Entry 8ULT (electron microscopy, 3.80 A resolution); this record covers chains I and M of the 12 polymer chains in the assembly.

== Chain I ==
Protein: 04_A06 Fab Heavy Chain
Source organism: Homo sapiens
Notes: antibody fragment or engineered binder
Amino-acid sequence (245 residues; numbered 1 to 225 plus 20 insertion-coded residues; the number before each row is that of its first residue; a row labelled like 35A-35K holds insertion residues (35A, then the next letters in order)):
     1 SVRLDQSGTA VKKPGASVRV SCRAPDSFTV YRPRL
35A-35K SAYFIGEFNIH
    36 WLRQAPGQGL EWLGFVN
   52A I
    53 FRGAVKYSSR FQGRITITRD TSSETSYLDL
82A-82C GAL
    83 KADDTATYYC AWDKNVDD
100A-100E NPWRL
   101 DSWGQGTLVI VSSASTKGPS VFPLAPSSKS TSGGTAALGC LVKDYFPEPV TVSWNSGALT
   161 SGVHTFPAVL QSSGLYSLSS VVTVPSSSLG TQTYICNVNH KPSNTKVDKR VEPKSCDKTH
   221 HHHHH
Unresolved in the structure: 1, 114-225
Cystine bridges: Cys-22/Cys-92

== Chain M ==
Protein: 04_A06 Fab Light Chain
Source organism: Homo sapiens
Notes: antibody fragment or engineered binder
Amino-acid sequence (211 residues; row label = number of the first residue in the row; note: 4 numbers in that range are skipped by the numbering (no residue carries them; nothing is unmodelled there)):
     1 YIQVTQSPSS LSASIGDTIT VACEVSQDVG WAVNWYHQRP GRPPYNLIYT AHNLAPGVAS
    61 RFRGSRVGTY FTLTINNLLP EDVGTYYCQV F
    96 DSFAPGGTRV DLRGTVAAPS VFIFPPSDEQ LKSGTASVVC LLNNFYPREA KVQWKVDNAL
   156 QSGNSQESVT EQDSKDSTYS LSSTLTLSKA DYEKHKVYAC EVTHQGLSSP VTKSFNRGEC
Unresolved in the structure: 1, 109-215
Cystine bridges: Cys-23/Cys-88

== Chain I / chain M interface ==
Residue-residue contacts - 31 pairs, chain I then chain M:
  Gln-39(I) / Gln-38(M)  hydrogen bond
  Gln-39(I) / Tyr-87(M)  hydrogen bond
  Gln-43(I) / Tyr-87(M)
  Gly-44(I) / Tyr-87(M)
  Leu-45(I) / Tyr-87(M)
  Leu-45(I) / Phe-98(M)
  Trp-47(I) / Asp-96(M)
  Tyr-91(I) / Pro-43(M)  hydrophobic
  Tyr-91(I) / Pro-44(M)
  Asp-100(I) / Thr-50(M)
  Asn-100A(I) / Tyr-49(M)
  Asn-100A(I) / Thr-50(M)  hydrogen bond
  Pro-100B(I) / Ala-32(M)  hydrophobic
  Pro-100B(I) / Asn-34(M)  hydrogen bond (backbone-side chain)
  Pro-100B(I) / Phe-91(M)  hydrophobic
  Trp-100C(I) / Asn-34(M)  hydrogen bond (backbone-side chain)
  Trp-100C(I) / Tyr-36(M)
  Trp-100C(I) / Gln-89(M)  hydrogen bond (backbone-side chain)
  Trp-100C(I) / Phe-91(M)
  Trp-100C(I) / Asp-96(M)
  Arg-100D(I) / Asn-34(M)
  Arg-100D(I) / Asn-46(M)
  Arg-100D(I) / Tyr-49(M)
  Arg-100D(I) / Pro-56(M)
  Leu-100E(I) / Tyr-36(M)  hydrogen bond (backbone-side chain)
  Leu-100E(I) / Asn-46(M)
  Leu-100E(I) / Gln-89(M)
  Trp-103(I) / Tyr-36(M)  hydrophobic
  Trp-103(I) / Pro-44(M)
  Gly-104(I) / Pro-43(M)
  Gln-105(I) / Pro-43(M)
Other interface residues (no listed pair), chain I (17 interface residues in all): Leu-37, Asp-101
Other interface residues (no listed pair), chain M (19 interface residues in all): Arg-42, Tyr-45, Ala-55, Gly-101

== Overview ==
17 residues of chain I face 19 of chain M across their interface; the contacts include 7 hydrogen bonds. Polar
contacts include Gln-39(I)/Gln-38(M), Gln-39(I)/Tyr-87(M) and Pro-100B(I)/Asn-34(M).
Chain I is 04_A06 Fab Heavy Chain and chain M is 04_A06 Fab Light Chain, both from Homo sapiens; the
structure, Cryo-EM structure of the BG505 SOSIPv2 in complex with bNAb 04_A06 Fabs, was determined by electron
microscopy (same publication as 9D8V, 8UKI, 8ULR, 8ULS and 8ULU).
